Entry 2YMP (X-ray diffraction, 1.96 A resolution); this record covers chains A and B.

# Chain A (and B)
Name: L-haloacid dehalogenase
Notes: chain B of this document is another copy of the same molecule, construct and numbering; everything in this record applies to it too
Sequence (236 residues; row label = number of the first residue in the row):
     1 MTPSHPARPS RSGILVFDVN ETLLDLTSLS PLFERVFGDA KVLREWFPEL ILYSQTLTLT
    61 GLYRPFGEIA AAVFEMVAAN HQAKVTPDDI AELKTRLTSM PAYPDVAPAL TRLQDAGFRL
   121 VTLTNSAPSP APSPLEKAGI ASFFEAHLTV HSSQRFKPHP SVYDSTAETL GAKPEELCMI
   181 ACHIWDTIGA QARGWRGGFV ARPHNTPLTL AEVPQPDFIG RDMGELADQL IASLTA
Unresolved in the structure: 1-11
Modified / non-standard residues: Asp18 (aspartic acid-4-carboxymethyl ester; ASB)

# How chain A and chain B interact
Pairs across the interface - 85 pairs, chain A then chain B:
  Asp39(A) with Lys41(B)
  Lys41(A) with Asp39(B)
  Arg44(A) with Glu45(B); Glu49(B)
  Glu45(A) with Arg44(B); His204(B), salt bridge
  Pro48(A) with Glu49(B); Leu52(B)
  Glu49(A) with Pro48(B)
  Ile51(A) with Leu52(B), hydrophobic
  Leu52(A) with Pro48(B); Ile51(B), hydrophobic; Gln55(B); Trp185(B)
  Tyr53(A) with Ile184(B); Trp185(B); Leu208(B), hydrophobic
  Gln55(A) with Leu52(B), hydrogen bond (side chain-backbone); Gln55(B); Thr56(B), hydrogen bond; Leu59(B)
  Thr56(A) with Gln55(B), hydrogen bond; Pro158(B); Trp185(B)
  Leu57(A) with Leu210(B), hydrophobic
  Leu59(A) with Gln55(B); Leu59(B), hydrophobic; Pro158(B); His159(B); Pro160(B)
  Thr60(A) with Pro158(B); Ile188(B); Gly189(B)
  Leu62(A) with Ile188(B), hydrophobic; Glu212(B); Pro214(B)
  Tyr63(A) with Glu212(B)
  Arg64(A) with Leu210(B); Ala211(B); Glu212(B), salt bridge
  Glu68(A) with Leu210(B)
  Ala72(A) with Leu208(B); Thr209(B); Leu210(B), hydrophobic
  Val73(A) with Leu208(B), hydrophobic
  Glu75(A) with Thr209(B)
  Met76(A) with Thr206(B), hydrogen bond (backbone-side chain); Pro207(B); Leu208(B), hydrophobic
  Ala79(A) with Thr206(B)
  Asn80(A) with His204(B), hydrogen bond (side chain-backbone); Asn205(B), hydrogen bond (side chain-backbone); Thr206(B), hydrogen bond
  His81(A) with His204(B), hydrogen bond
  Pro158(A) with Leu59(B); Thr60(B)
  His159(A) with Leu59(B)
  Pro160(A) with Leu59(B)
  Ile184(A) with Tyr53(B)
  Trp185(A) with Leu52(B); Tyr53(B); Thr56(B)
  Ile188(A) with Thr60(B)
  Gly189(A) with Thr60(B)
  His204(A) with Glu45(B), salt bridge; Asn80(B), hydrogen bond (backbone-side chain); His81(B), hydrogen bond
  Asn205(A) with Asn80(B), hydrogen bond (backbone-side chain)
  Thr206(A) with Met76(B), hydrogen bond (side chain-backbone); Ala79(B); Asn80(B), hydrogen bond
  Pro207(A) with Met76(B)
  Leu208(A) with Tyr53(B), hydrophobic; Ala72(B); Val73(B), hydrophobic
  Thr209(A) with Ala72(B)
  Leu210(A) with Leu57(B), hydrophobic; Arg64(B); Glu68(B); Ile69(B), hydrophobic; Ala72(B), hydrophobic
  Ala211(A) with Arg64(B)
  Glu212(A) with Leu62(B); Tyr63(B); Arg64(B), salt bridge
Interface residues without a listed pair, chain A (46 interface residues in all): Thr58, Ile69, Ala192, Val213, Pro214
Interface residues without a listed pair, chain B (45 interface residues in all): Thr58, Ala192, Val213

# In short
The interface between chain A and chain B involves 46 residues on one side and 45 on the other; the contacts
include 13 hydrogen bonds and 4 salt bridges. Polar contacts include Glu45(A)-His204(B), Arg64(A)-Glu212(B)
and Gln55(A)-Leu52(B).
Chain A and chain B are both L-haloacid dehalogenase; the structure, Chloroacetic acid complex bound
L-haloacid dehalogenase from a Rhodobacteraceae family bacterium, was determined by X-ray diffraction (same
publication as 2YML, 2YMM, 2YMQ and 2YN4).
